6PST - chains N and I of the 10 polymer chains in the assembly; structure by electron microscopy, 3.00 A resolution.

Chain N:
Protein: Protein TraR
Source organism: Escherichia coli
UniProt: P41065 (TRAR_ECOLI); numbering as in UniProt (aligned over 2-73)
Amino-acid sequence (72 residues; row label = number of the first residue in the row):
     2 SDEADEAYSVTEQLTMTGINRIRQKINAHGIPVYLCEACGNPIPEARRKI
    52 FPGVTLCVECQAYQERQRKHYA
Bound ions: Zn2+: C37, C40, C58, C61
Ligand contacts: chapso (1N7): S10, E13, Q14, M17, T18, N21

Chain I:
Protein: DNA-directed RNA polymerase subunit beta
Source organism: Escherichia coli
Notes: EC 2.7.7.6
UniProt: P0A8V4 (RPOB_ECO57); numbering as in UniProt (aligned over 1-1342)
Amino-acid sequence (1342 residues; each row starts with the number of its first residue):
     1 MVYSYTEKKRIRKDFGKRPQVLDVPYLLSIQLDSFQKFIEQDPEGQYGLE
    51 AAFRSVFPIQSYSGNSELQYVSYRLGEPVFDVQECQIRGVTYSAPLRVKL
   101 RLVIYEREAPEGTVKDIKEQEVYMGEIPLMTDNGTFVINGTERVIVSQLH
   151 RSPGVFFDSDKGKTHSSGKVLYNARIIPYRGSWLDFEFDPKDNLFVRIDR
   201 RRKLPATIILRALNYTTEQILDLFFEKVIFEIRDNKLQMELVPERLRGET
   251 ASFDIEANGKVYVEKGRRITARHIRQLEKDDVKLIEVPVEYIAGKVVAKD
   301 YIDESTGELICAANMELSLDLLAKLSQSGHKRIETLFTNDLDHGPYISET
   351 LRVDPTNDRLSALVEIYRMMRPGEPPTREAAESLFENLFFSEDRYDLSAV
   401 GRMKFNRSLLREEIEGSGILSKDDIIDVMKKLIDIRNGKGEVDDIDHLGN
   451 RRIRSVGEMAENQFRVGLVRVERAVKERLSLGDLDTLMPQDMINAKPISA
   501 AVKEFFGSSQLSQFMDQNNPLSEITHKRRISALGPGGLTRERAGFEVRDV
   551 HPTHYGRVCPIETPEGPNIGLINSLSVYAQTNEYGFLETPYRKVTDGVVT
   601 DEIHYLSAIEEGNYVIAQANSNLDEEGHFVEDLVTCRSKGESSLFSRDQV
   651 DYMDVSTQQVVSVGASLIPFLEHDDANRALMGANMQRQAVPTLRADKPLV
   701 GTGMERAVAVDSGVTAVAKRGGVVQYVDASRIVIKVNEDEMYPGEAGIDI
   751 YNLTKYTRSNQNTCINQMPCVSLGEPVERGDVLADGPSTDLGELALGQNM
   801 RVAFMPWNGYNFEDSILVSERVVQEDRFTTIHIQELACVSRDTKLGPEEI
   851 TADIPNVGEAALSKLDESGIVYIGAEVTGGDILVGKVTPKGETQLTPEEK
   901 LLRAIFGEKASDVKDSSLRVPNGVSGTVIDVQVFTRDGVEKDKRALEIEE
   951 MQLKQAKKDLSEELQILEAGLFSRIRAVLVAGGVEAEKLDKLPRDRWLEL
  1001 GLTDEEKQNQLEQLAEQYDELKHEFEKKLEAKRRKITQGDDLAPGVLKIV
  1051 KVYLAVKRRIQPGDKMAGRHGNKGVISKINPIEDMPYDENGTPVDIVLNP
  1101 LGVPSRMNIGQILETHLGMAAKGIGDKINAMLKQQQEVAKLREFIQRAYD
  1151 LGADVRQKVDLSTFSDEEVMRLAENLRKGMPIATPVFDGAKEAEIKELLK
  1201 LGDLPTSGQIRLYDGRTGEQFERPVTVGYMYMLKLNHLVDDKMHARSTGS
  1251 YSLVTQQPLGGKAQFGGQRFGEMEVWALEAYGAAYTLQEMLTVKSDDVNG
  1301 RTKMYKNIVDGNHQMEPGMPESFNVLLKEIRSLGINIELEDE
Disordered / not traced: 1, 233-235, 249
Ligand contacts: chapso (1N7): Q725, Y726, E962, Q965, I966, A969
What the authors report for this chain:
  - binding site for the 85-nt DNA strand: R394
  - binding site for the 85-nt DNA strand: M492, N494

Interface between chain N and chain I:
Contacting residue pairs - 30 pairs, chain N then chain I:
  D3(N) - R678(I)  salt bridge
  D3(N) - M681(I)
  D3(N) - K1073(I)  salt bridge
  A5(N) - R678(I)
  A5(N) - M681(I)  hydrophobic
  D6(N) - R678(I)  salt bridge
  D6(N) - R1106(I)
  A8(N) - N677(I)
  C40(N) - R268(I)
  E60(N) - I269(I)
  E60(N) - T270(I)
  E60(N) - A271(I)  hydrogen bond (side chain-backbone)
  E60(N) - R272(I)  salt bridge
  C61(N) - R268(I)
  Y64(N) - R268(I)
  Y64(N) - D340(I)  hydrogen bond
  Y64(N) - L341(I)  hydrophobic
  R67(N) - L341(I)
  Q68(N) - D340(I)
  Q68(N) - L341(I)
  K70(N) - G438(I)  hydrogen bond (side chain-backbone)
  H71(N) - V170(I)
  H71(N) - Y172(I)
  H71(N) - I435(I)
  H71(N) - R436(I)  hydrogen bond (side chain-backbone)
  H71(N) - N437(I)
  H71(N) - G438(I)  hydrogen bond (side chain-backbone)
  Y72(N) - G168(I)
  Y72(N) - K169(I)
  Y72(N) - V170(I)
Other interface residues (no listed pair), chain N (17 interface residues in all): E4, Y9, N42, A73
Other interface residues (no listed pair), chain I (27 interface residues in all): S167, G248, R267, E565, G566, S1105, M1107

Overview:
17 residues of chain N and 27 residues of chain I are in contact, with 5 hydrogen bonds and 4 salt bridges.
Polar pairs include D3(N)-R678(I), D3(N)-K1073(I) and D6(N)-R678(I). Bound to chain N: chapso. Bound to chain
I: chapso. From the paper: a binding site for the 85-nt DNA strand at R394(I), M492(I) and N494(I).
Chain N is Protein TraR and chain I is DNA-directed RNA polymerase subunit beta, both from Escherichia coli;
the structure, Escherichia coli RNA polymerase promoter unwinding intermediate (TRPi1.5b) with TraR and mutant
rpsT P2 promoter, was determined by electron microscopy, deposited together with 6PSQ, 6PSR, 6PSS, 6PSU, 6PSV
and 6PSW.
